Entry 3K8I (X-ray diffraction, 2.20 A resolution); this record covers chain A.

# Chain A
Molecule: 30kLP
From: Treponema pallidum
Reference sequence: O67998 (O67998_TREPA); residue numbers follow UniProt; this construct covers 27-287
Chain sequence (262 residues; numbered 26 to 287; the number before each row is that of its first residue):
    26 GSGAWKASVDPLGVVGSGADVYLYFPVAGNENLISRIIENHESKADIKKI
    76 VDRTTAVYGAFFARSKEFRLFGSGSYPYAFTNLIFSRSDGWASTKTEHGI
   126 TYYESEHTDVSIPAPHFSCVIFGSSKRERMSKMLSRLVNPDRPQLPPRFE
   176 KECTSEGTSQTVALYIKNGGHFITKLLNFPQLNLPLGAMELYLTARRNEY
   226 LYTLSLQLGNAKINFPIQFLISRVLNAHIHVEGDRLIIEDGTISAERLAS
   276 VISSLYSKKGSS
Unresolved in the structure: 26, 234-239, 280-287
Differences from the reference sequence: expression tag (26)
Swiss-Prot annotation at these positions:
  - region: Pro-36 to Val-40 (Amphipathic helix 1), Glu-56 to Ile-63 (Amphipathic helix 2), Lys-69 to Asp-77 (Amphipathic helix 3), Tyr-103 to Arg-112 (Amphipathic helix 4), Met-155 to Leu-162 (Amphipathic helix 5), Pro-172 to Thr-179 (Amphipathic helix 6), Gly-194 to Leu-202 (Amphipathic helix 7), Phe-240 to Leu-250 (Amphipathic helix 8), Ala-270 to Ser-279 (Amphipathic helix 9)
  - mutagenesis: Ile-62 (I62E: No change in detergent partitioning, vesicle associated), Leu-162 (L162E: No change in detergent partitioning, vesicle associated), Leu-201 (L201E: Partitions into detergent and aqueous phase, decreased vesicle association), Val-249 (V249E: No longer partitions into detergent, no vesicle association, decreased dimer formation), Ile-277 (I277E: No change in detergent partitioning, vesicle associated, decreased dimer formation. Amphipathic peptide (residues 270 to 280) no longer forms alpha helices in the presence of lipid vesicles)
From the paper describing this entry:
  - conformationally variable residues (order/disorder transition): Leu-231 to Asn-239

# Summary
UniProt lists 5 mutagenesis sites. From the paper: conformational variability at Leu-231.
Chain A is 30kLP (Treponema pallidum); the structure, Structure of crystal form IV of TP0453, was determined
by X-ray diffraction together with 3K8G, 3K8H and 3K8J from the same study.
